3QIU - chains A and E of the 5 polymer chains in the assembly; structure by X-ray diffraction, 2.70 A resolution.

Chain A:
Molecule: H-2 CLASS II HISTOCOMPATIBILITY ANTIGEN, E-K alpha chain
Source organism: Mus musculus
Reference sequence: P04224 (HA22_MOUSE); residues 3-181 here correspond to UniProt positions 28-206 (UniProt number = residue number + 25)
Chain sequence (179 residues; row label = number of the first residue in the row):
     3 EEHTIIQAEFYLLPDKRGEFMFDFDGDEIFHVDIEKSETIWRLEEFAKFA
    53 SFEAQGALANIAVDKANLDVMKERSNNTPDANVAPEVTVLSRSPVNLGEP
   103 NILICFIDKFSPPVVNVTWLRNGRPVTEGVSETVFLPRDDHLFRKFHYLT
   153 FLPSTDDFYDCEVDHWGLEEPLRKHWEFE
Cystine bridges: C107-C163
Glycans and other covalent adducts: N-acetylglucosamine (NAG) linked to N118
Curated features (UniProtKB/Swiss-Prot):
  - region: E179 to E181 (Connecting peptide)
  - glycosylation: N118 (N-linked (GlcNAc...) asparagine)

Chain E:
Molecule: MCC peptide
Source organism: Manduca sexta
Reference sequence: P00039 (CYC_MANSE); residues 2-13 here correspond to UniProt positions 97-108 (UniProt number = residue number + 95)
Chain sequence (13 residues; each row starts with the number of its first residue):
     2 ADLIAYLKQATKG
Sequence notes: expression tag (14)

How chain A and chain E interact:
Contacting residue pairs - 32 pairs, chain A then chain E:
  Q9(A) - Y7(E)
  Q9(A) - L8(E)  hydrogen bond (side chain-backbone)
  E11(A) - Q10(E)
  F24(A) - A6(E)
  F32(A) - I5(E)  hydrophobic
  W43(A) - I5(E)  hydrophobic
  K50(A) - A2(E)
  F51(A) - A2(E)
  F51(A) - D3(E)
  A52(A) - A2(E)
  A52(A) - D3(E)
  A52(A) - I5(E)  hydrophobic
  S53(A) - A2(E)
  S53(A) - D3(E)  hydrogen bond (backbone-backbone)
  S53(A) - L4(E)
  S53(A) - I5(E)  hydrogen bond (backbone-backbone)
  F54(A) - I5(E)
  F54(A) - Y7(E)  hydrophobic
  G58(A) - Y7(E)
  N62(A) - Y7(E)
  N62(A) - L8(E)  hydrogen bond (side chain-backbone)
  N62(A) - K9(E)
  N62(A) - Q10(E)  hydrogen bond (side chain-backbone)
  V65(A) - Q10(E)
  V65(A) - A11(E)
  D66(A) - Q10(E)
  N69(A) - Q10(E)
  N69(A) - A11(E)  hydrogen bond (side chain-backbone)
  N69(A) - T12(E)
  N69(A) - K13(E)  hydrogen bond (side chain-backbone)
  V72(A) - K13(E)
  M73(A) - K13(E)
Interface residues without a listed pair, chain A (20 interface residues in all): F22, A49, E55
Interface residues without a listed pair, chain E (13 interface residues in all): G14

Summary:
The interface between chain A and chain E involves 20 residues on one side and 13 on the other, with 7
hydrogen bonds. Polar contacts include Q9(A)-L8(E), N62(A)-L8(E) and N62(A)-Q10(E). Covalently linked
N-acetylglucosamine: at N118(A).
Chain A is H-2 CLASS II HISTOCOMPATIBILITY ANTIGEN, E-K alpha chain (Mus musculus) and chain E is MCC peptide
(Manduca sexta); the structure, Crystal structure of the 226 TCR in complex with MCC/I-Ek, was determined by
X-ray diffraction (same publication as 3QIW, 3QJF and 3QJH).
